1MHZ - chains B and D of the 3 polymer chains in the assembly; structure by X-ray diffraction, 2.70 A resolution.

# Chain B
Name: Methane monooxygenase hydroxylase
From: Methylosinus trichosporium
Notes: EC 1.14.13.25
UniProtKB: P27354 (MEMB_METTR); aligned to UniProt positions 1-395 over residues 1-395 (the alignment contains insertions or deletions, so no single offset holds)
Sequence (395 residues; row label = number of the first residue in the row):
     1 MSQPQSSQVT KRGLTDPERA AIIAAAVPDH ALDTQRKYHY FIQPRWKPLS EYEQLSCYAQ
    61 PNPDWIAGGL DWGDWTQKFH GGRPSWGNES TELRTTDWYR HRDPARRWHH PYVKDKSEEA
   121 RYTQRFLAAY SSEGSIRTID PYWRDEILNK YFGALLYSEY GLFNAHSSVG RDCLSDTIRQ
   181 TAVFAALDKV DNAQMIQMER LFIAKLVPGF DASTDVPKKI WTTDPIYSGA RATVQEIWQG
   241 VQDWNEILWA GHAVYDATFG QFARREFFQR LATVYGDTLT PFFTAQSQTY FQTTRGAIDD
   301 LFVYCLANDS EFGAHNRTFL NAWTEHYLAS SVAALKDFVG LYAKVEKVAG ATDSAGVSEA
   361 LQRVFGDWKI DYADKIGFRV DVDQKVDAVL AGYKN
Not modelled in the structure: 1-10, 394-395
Differences from the reference sequence: conflict Tyr255 (Met in P27354), Asp256 (Ile in P27354), Ala349 (Ser348 in P27354), Gly350 (Arg349 in P27354), Thr352 (Asp351 in P27354), Asp353 (Arg352 in P27354), Gly356 (Ala361 in P27354), Val357 (Ala362 in P27354), Glu359 (Ser364 in P27354), Leu361 (Ile366 in P27354), Gln362 (Gly367 in P27354), Lys369 (Ser in P27354), Tyr372 (Thr371 in P27354); insertion (348, 364-368, 371, 373)

# Chain D
Name: Methane monooxygenase hydroxylase
From: Methylosinus trichosporium
Notes: EC 1.14.13.25
UniProtKB: P27353 (MEMA_METTR); aligned to UniProt positions 1-521 over residues 6-526 (the alignment contains insertions or deletions, so no single offset holds)
Sequence (521 residues; numbered 6 to 526; the number before each row is that of its first residue):
     6 MAISLATKAA TNRAPVGVEP QEVHKWLQSF NWDFKENRTK YPTKYHMANE TKEQFKVIAK
    66 EYARMEAAKD ERQFGTLLDG LTRLGAGNKV HPRWGETMKV ISNFLEVGEY NAIAASAMLW
   126 DSATAAEQKN GYLAQVLDEI RHTHQCAFIN HYYSKHYHDP AGHNDARRTR AIGPLWKGMK
   186 RVFADGFISG DAVECSVNLQ LVGEACFTNP LIVAVTEWAS ANGDEITPTV FLSVETDELR
   246 HMANGYQTVV SIANDPASAK FLNTDLNNAF WTQQKYFTPV LGYLFEYGSK FKVEPWVKTW
   306 NRWVSEDWGG IWIGRLGKYG VESPRSLRDA KRDAYWAHHD LALAAYAMWP LGFARLALPD
   366 EEDQAWFEAN YPGWADHYGK IFNEWKKLGY EDPKSGFIPY QWLLANGHDV YIDRVSQVPF
   426 IPSLAKGTGS LRVHEFNGKK HSLTDDWGER QWLIEPERYE CHNVFEQYEG RELSEVIAEG
   486 HGVRSDGKTL IAQPHTRGDN LWTLEDIKRA GCVFPDPLAK F
Not modelled in the structure: 6-16
Differences from the reference sequence: conflict Trp37 (Arg in P27353), Gly195 (Arg in P27353), Glu209 (Asp in P27353), Ala210 (Thr in P27353), Ser225 (Ile in P27353), Ala226 (Gly in P27353), Ser331 (Val330 in P27353), Gly357 (Ala356 in P27353); insertion (329)
Ion coordination: Fe ion site 1: Glu114, Glu144, His147; Fe ion site 2: Glu144, Glu209, Glu243, His246

# Interface between chain B and chain D
Pairs across the interface (248):
  Arg12(B) - Ser225(D)
  Arg12(B) - Glu230(D)  salt bridge
  Gly13(B) - Ser225(D)  hydrogen bond (backbone-backbone)
  Gly13(B) - Ala226(D)
  Gly13(B) - Gly228(D)
  Leu14(B) - Lys94(D)
  Leu14(B) - Gly228(D)
  Leu14(B) - Glu230(D)
  Arg19(B) - Ala226(D)  hydrogen bond (side chain-backbone)
  Arg19(B) - Phe296(D)
  Ile22(B) - Phe296(D)  hydrophobic
  Ile23(B) - Lys94(D)
  Ile23(B) - Val95(D)
  Ile23(B) - His96(D)
  Ile23(B) - Asn227(D)
  Ile23(B) - Gly228(D)
  Ile23(B) - Phe296(D)  hydrophobic
  Ala26(B) - His96(D)
  Ala26(B) - Pro97(D)
  Val27(B) - Val95(D)
  Val27(B) - His163(D)
  Pro28(B) - His163(D)
  His30(B) - Gly503(D)  hydrogen bond (side chain-backbone)
  Ala31(B) - His163(D)
  Leu32(B) - His163(D)  hydrogen bond (backbone-backbone)
  Leu32(B) - Asp164(D)
  Leu32(B) - Arg360(D)
  Leu32(B) - Arg489(D)  hydrogen bond (backbone-side chain)
  Leu32(B) - Arg502(D)
  Leu32(B) - Gly503(D)
  Asp33(B) - Pro165(D)
  Asp33(B) - Ala166(D)
  Asp33(B) - Arg489(D)
  Asp33(B) - Ser490(D)  hydrogen bond
  Thr34(B) - Ser490(D)
  Gln35(B) - Pro165(D)
  Gln35(B) - Asn169(D)  hydrogen bond (backbone-side chain)
  Gln35(B) - Ser490(D)
  Arg36(B) - Ser159(D)  hydrogen bond (side chain-backbone)
  Arg36(B) - Lys160(D)  hydrogen bond (side chain-backbone)
  Arg36(B) - His161(D)
  Arg36(B) - Tyr162(D)  hydrogen bond (side chain-backbone)
  Arg36(B) - Pro165(D)
  Lys37(B) - Asn169(D)
  Tyr38(B) - Glu111(D)  hydrogen bond
  Tyr38(B) - Ala152(D)
  Tyr38(B) - Asn155(D)
  Tyr38(B) - His156(D)
  Tyr38(B) - Ser159(D)
  Tyr38(B) - His168(D)
  Tyr38(B) - Asn169(D)
  Tyr38(B) - Arg172(D)  hydrogen bond
  His39(B) - Asn169(D)  hydrogen bond (backbone-backbone)
  His39(B) - Asp170(D)
  His39(B) - Ala171(D)
  His39(B) - Arg172(D)
  Tyr40(B) - Asn169(D)
  Tyr40(B) - Asp170(D)  hydrogen bond
  Tyr40(B) - Arg173(D)
  Phe41(B) - Asp170(D)
  Phe41(B) - Arg173(D)
  Glu51(B) - His156(D)  salt bridge
  Gln54(B) - His156(D)
  Gln54(B) - Arg172(D)  hydrogen bond (backbone-side chain)
  Leu55(B) - His149(D)
  Leu55(B) - Ala152(D)  hydrophobic
  Leu55(B) - Phe153(D)  hydrophobic
  Leu55(B) - His156(D)
  Leu55(B) - Arg172(D)  hydrogen bond (backbone-side chain)
  Ser56(B) - His149(D)  hydrogen bond
  Ser56(B) - Arg172(D)
  Cys57(B) - Arg172(D)  hydrogen bond (backbone-side chain)
  Tyr58(B) - Arg172(D)
  Tyr58(B) - Arg175(D)
  Ala59(B) - Glu111(D)
  Ala59(B) - Tyr115(D)
  Ala59(B) - Arg172(D)
  Ala59(B) - Arg175(D)  hydrogen bond (backbone-side chain)
  Gln60(B) - Tyr115(D)  hydrogen bond
  Pro61(B) - Val112(D)  hydrophobic
  Pro61(B) - Arg175(D)
  Asp71(B) - Ala176(D)
  Asp71(B) - Trp181(D)  hydrogen bond
  Asp71(B) - Lys185(D)  salt bridge
  Trp72(B) - Ala176(D)  hydrogen bond (side chain-backbone)
  Trp72(B) - Lys182(D)  hydrogen bond (backbone-side chain)
  Trp72(B) - Asn468(D)
  Trp72(B) - Gln472(D)
  Trp72(B) - Tyr473(D)
  Gly73(B) - His467(D)
  Asp74(B) - Glu465(D)
  Asp74(B) - Cys466(D)
  Asp74(B) - His467(D)  hydrogen bond (backbone-side chain)
  Trp75(B) - Asp190(D)
  Trp75(B) - Cys466(D)  hydrogen bond (backbone-side chain)
  Thr76(B) - Lys182(D)
  Thr76(B) - Lys185(D)
  Thr76(B) - Arg186(D)  hydrogen bond (side chain-backbone)
  Thr76(B) - Asp190(D)  hydrogen bond
  Thr76(B) - Val420(D)
  Thr76(B) - Gln422(D)
  Thr76(B) - Tyr464(D)
  Thr76(B) - Cys466(D)
  Gln77(B) - Arg186(D)  hydrogen bond
  Gln77(B) - Asp190(D)
  Gln77(B) - Ser194(D)  hydrogen bond (side chain-backbone)
  Gln77(B) - Arg463(D)
  Gln77(B) - Tyr464(D)
  Lys78(B) - Ser194(D)
  Lys78(B) - Glu462(D)
  Lys78(B) - Arg463(D)  hydrogen bond (backbone-backbone)
  Phe79(B) - Met123(D)  hydrophobic
  Phe79(B) - Ile193(D)
  Phe79(B) - Ser194(D)
  Phe79(B) - Gly195(D)
  Phe79(B) - Arg463(D)
  His80(B) - Glu460(D)  salt bridge
  His80(B) - Glu462(D)
  His80(B) - Arg463(D)  hydrogen bond
  Gly81(B) - Glu462(D)  hydrogen bond (backbone-side chain)
  Gly82(B) - Glu462(D)
  Arg83(B) - Tyr46(D)
  Ser85(B) - Asp190(D)  hydrogen bond
  Ser85(B) - Ile193(D)
  Ser85(B) - Ser194(D)  hydrogen bond
  Trp86(B) - Tyr115(D)  hydrophobic
  Trp86(B) - Asn116(D)
  Trp86(B) - Ile193(D)
  Trp108(B) - Phe79(D)  hydrophobic
  Trp108(B) - His149(D)
  Trp108(B) - Phe153(D)  hydrophobic
  His109(B) - Tyr67(D)  hydrogen bond
  His109(B) - Leu142(D)  hydrogen bond (side chain-backbone)
  His109(B) - Ile145(D)
  His109(B) - Arg146(D)
  His109(B) - His149(D)  hydrogen bond (backbone-side chain)
  His110(B) - Asp75(D)  salt bridge
  His110(B) - Glu76(D)
  His110(B) - Phe79(D)
  Val113(B) - Ala68(D)
  Val113(B) - Ala72(D)
  Val113(B) - Asp75(D)
  Lys114(B) - Glu76(D)  salt bridge
  Lys116(B) - Lys65(D)
  Lys116(B) - Ala68(D)
  Ser117(B) - Ala68(D)
  Ser117(B) - Arg69(D)
  Ser117(B) - Ala72(D)
  Glu119(B) - Lys65(D)
  Ala120(B) - Lys65(D)
  Gln124(B) - Gly22(D)
  Gln124(B) - Val23(D)  hydrogen bond (side chain-backbone)
  Leu127(B) - Val21(D)
  Ala128(B) - Pro20(D)
  Ala128(B) - Val21(D)
  Ser131(B) - Arg18(D)
  Ser131(B) - Ala19(D)  hydrogen bond (side chain-backbone)
  Ser131(B) - Pro20(D)
  Ser131(B) - Val21(D)  hydrogen bond (side chain-backbone)
  Ser132(B) - Arg18(D)  hydrogen bond (backbone-side chain)
  Ser132(B) - Pro20(D)
  Gly134(B) - Arg18(D)
  Leu156(B) - Phe35(D)  hydrophobic
  Tyr157(B) - Ser34(D)  hydrogen bond (side chain-backbone)
  Tyr157(B) - Phe35(D)
  Tyr157(B) - Trp37(D)
  Tyr160(B) - Phe35(D)
  Tyr160(B) - Asn36(D)
  Tyr160(B) - Ala131(D)
  Tyr160(B) - Lys134(D)
  Phe163(B) - Trp125(D)
  Phe163(B) - Leu138(D)  hydrophobic
  Asn164(B) - Trp125(D)  hydrogen bond
  Asn164(B) - Lys134(D)
  His166(B) - Trp125(D)
  Ser167(B) - Ala122(D)
  Ser167(B) - Trp125(D)
  Ser167(B) - Asp126(D)  hydrogen bond
  Ser168(B) - Lys45(D)  hydrogen bond
  Ser168(B) - Tyr46(D)
  Ser168(B) - Asp126(D)
  Gly170(B) - Ala119(D)
  Gly170(B) - Ala122(D)
  Arg171(B) - Tyr46(D)
  Arg171(B) - Ala119(D)
  Arg171(B) - Ala122(D)
  Arg171(B) - Met123(D)  hydrogen bond
  Arg171(B) - Ile193(D)  hydrogen bond (side chain-backbone)
  Arg171(B) - Ser194(D)
  Asp172(B) - Tyr46(D)  hydrogen bond
  Ser175(B) - Tyr115(D)
  Asp176(B) - Tyr115(D)
  Arg179(B) - Tyr115(D)  hydrogen bond
  Gln180(B) - His149(D)  hydrogen bond
  Val183(B) - Val141(D)  hydrophobic
  Val183(B) - Ile145(D)  hydrophobic
  Phe184(B) - Ile145(D)  hydrophobic
  Ala186(B) - Trp125(D)  hydrophobic
  Leu187(B) - Ala64(D)  hydrophobic
  Leu187(B) - Leu138(D)  hydrophobic
  Leu187(B) - Leu142(D)  hydrophobic
  Asp191(B) - Ala64(D)
  Asp191(B) - Lys65(D)  salt bridge
  Gln194(B) - Ile63(D)
  Gln194(B) - Ala64(D)  hydrogen bond (side chain-backbone)
  Met195(B) - Lys65(D)  hydrogen bond
  Gln197(B) - Trp31(D)
  Met198(B) - Val23(D)  hydrophobic
  Met198(B) - Val28(D)  hydrophobic
  Leu201(B) - Val23(D)  hydrophobic
  Leu201(B) - Glu27(D)
  Leu201(B) - Trp31(D)
  Phe202(B) - Val21(D)
  Phe202(B) - Val23(D)
  Lys205(B) - Asn17(D)
  Lys205(B) - Val21(D)
  Lys205(B) - Gly22(D)  hydrogen bond (side chain-backbone)
  Lys205(B) - Val23(D)
  Lys205(B) - Glu27(D)  salt bridge
  Leu206(B) - Asn17(D)  hydrogen bond (backbone-side chain)
  Leu206(B) - Val21(D)  hydrophobic
  Ser213(B) - Trp31(D)
  Thr214(B) - Trp31(D)
  Thr214(B) - Ser34(D)  hydrogen bond
  Lys218(B) - Ser34(D)  hydrogen bond (side chain-backbone)
  Lys218(B) - Asn36(D)
  Lys218(B) - Trp37(D)
  Trp221(B) - Trp37(D)
  Thr222(B) - Trp37(D)
  Val234(B) - Trp37(D)  hydrophobic
  Gln235(B) - Trp37(D)  hydrogen bond
  Gln235(B) - Phe39(D)
  Trp238(B) - Asn36(D)
  Trp238(B) - Trp37(D)  hydrophobic
  Trp238(B) - Phe39(D)  hydrophobic
  Trp238(B) - Asn42(D)
  Trp238(B) - Lys45(D)  hydrogen bond (backbone-side chain)
  Gln239(B) - Phe39(D)
  Gln239(B) - Glu41(D)
  Gln239(B) - Asn42(D)  hydrogen bond
  Gln239(B) - Arg43(D)
  Gln239(B) - Lys45(D)
  Val241(B) - Lys45(D)  hydrogen bond (backbone-side chain)
  Gln242(B) - Lys45(D)
  Gln242(B) - Tyr46(D)  hydrogen bond
  Ile247(B) - Lys45(D)
  Gln286(B) - Lys65(D)  hydrogen bond
  Tyr290(B) - Lys65(D)  hydrogen bond
Other interface residues (no listed pair), chain B (114 interface residues in all): Lys11, Ala20, Leu70, Pro84, Tyr112, Arg121, Glu133, Arg137, Gly161, Ala193, Pro208, Arg231
Other interface residues (no listed pair), chain D (114 interface residues in all): Leu32, Pro47, Ala91, Asn93, Ile118, Asn135, Thr148, Tyr158, Gly191, Glu199, Val469, Leu506

# Overview
The chain B/chain D interface involves 114 residues from each chain, with 63 hydrogen bonds and 8 salt
bridges. Polar pairs include Arg12(B)-Glu230(D), Glu51(B)-His156(D) and Asp71(B)-Lys185(D). Glu114(D),
Glu144(D) and His147(D) coordinate Fe ion site 1.
Chain B is Methane monooxygenase hydroxylase and chain D is Methane monooxygenase hydroxylase, both from
Methylosinus trichosporium; the structure, Methane monooxygenase hydroxylase, was determined by X-ray
diffraction (same publication as 1MHY).
